PDB entry 1KBZ | X-ray diffraction, 2.20 A resolution | chain A

[Chain A]
Molecule: dTDP-glucose oxidoreductase
Source organism: Salmonella typhimurium
Notes: EC 1.1.1.133
UniProtKB: P26392 (RFBD_SALTY); residues 1-299 here = UniProt positions 1-299
Sequence (299 residues; each row starts with the number of its first residue):
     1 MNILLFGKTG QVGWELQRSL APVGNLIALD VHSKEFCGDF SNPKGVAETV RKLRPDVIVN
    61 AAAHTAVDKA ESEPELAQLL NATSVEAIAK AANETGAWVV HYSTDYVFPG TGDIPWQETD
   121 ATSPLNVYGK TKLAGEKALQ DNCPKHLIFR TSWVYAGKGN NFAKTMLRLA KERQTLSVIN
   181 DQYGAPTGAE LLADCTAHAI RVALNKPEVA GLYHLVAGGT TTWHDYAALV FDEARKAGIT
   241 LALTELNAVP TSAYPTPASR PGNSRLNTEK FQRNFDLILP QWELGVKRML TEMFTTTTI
Unresolved in the structure: 299
Swiss-Prot annotation at these positions:
  - active site: Y128 (Proton donor/acceptor)
  - binding site (NADH): G10 to V12, D30, D39, F40, A63 to T65, Y128, K132
  - binding site (NADPH): Q11, V12, D39, F40, A63 to T65, Y102, Y128, K132
  - binding site (dTDP-beta-L-rhamnose): T104, D105, W153
  - site: T104 (Could provide a fine-tuning to achieve optimal pKa matching between active site and substrate)
  - mutagenesis: V67 (V67A: Significantly reduces enzyme activity), D68 (D68A: Slightly reduces enzyme activity), T104 (T104A: Loss of activity), Y128 (Y128F: Loss of activity), W153 (W153A: Loss of activity)

[Summary]
UniProt lists active-site residue Y128, 11 NADH-binding residues, 10 NADPH-binding residues and 3
dTDP-beta-L-rhamnose-binding residues.
Chain A is dTDP-glucose oxidoreductase (Salmonella typhimurium); the structure, Crystal Structure of
apo-dTDP-6-deoxy-L-lyxo-4-hexulose reductase (RmlD) from Salmonella enterica serovar Typhimurium, was
determined by X-ray diffraction together with 1N2S, 1KC1 and 1KC3 from the same study.
